3N9H - chains A and B; structure by X-ray diffraction, 2.50 A resolution.

# Chain A (and B)
Protein: Peroxisomal primary amine oxidase
Source organism: Pichia angusta
Notes: EC 1.4.3.21; chain B of this document is another copy of the same molecule, construct and numbering; everything in this record applies to it too
UniProt: P12807 (AMO_PICAN); residue numbers follow UniProt; this construct covers 1-692
Chain sequence (692 residues; row label = number of the first residue in the row):
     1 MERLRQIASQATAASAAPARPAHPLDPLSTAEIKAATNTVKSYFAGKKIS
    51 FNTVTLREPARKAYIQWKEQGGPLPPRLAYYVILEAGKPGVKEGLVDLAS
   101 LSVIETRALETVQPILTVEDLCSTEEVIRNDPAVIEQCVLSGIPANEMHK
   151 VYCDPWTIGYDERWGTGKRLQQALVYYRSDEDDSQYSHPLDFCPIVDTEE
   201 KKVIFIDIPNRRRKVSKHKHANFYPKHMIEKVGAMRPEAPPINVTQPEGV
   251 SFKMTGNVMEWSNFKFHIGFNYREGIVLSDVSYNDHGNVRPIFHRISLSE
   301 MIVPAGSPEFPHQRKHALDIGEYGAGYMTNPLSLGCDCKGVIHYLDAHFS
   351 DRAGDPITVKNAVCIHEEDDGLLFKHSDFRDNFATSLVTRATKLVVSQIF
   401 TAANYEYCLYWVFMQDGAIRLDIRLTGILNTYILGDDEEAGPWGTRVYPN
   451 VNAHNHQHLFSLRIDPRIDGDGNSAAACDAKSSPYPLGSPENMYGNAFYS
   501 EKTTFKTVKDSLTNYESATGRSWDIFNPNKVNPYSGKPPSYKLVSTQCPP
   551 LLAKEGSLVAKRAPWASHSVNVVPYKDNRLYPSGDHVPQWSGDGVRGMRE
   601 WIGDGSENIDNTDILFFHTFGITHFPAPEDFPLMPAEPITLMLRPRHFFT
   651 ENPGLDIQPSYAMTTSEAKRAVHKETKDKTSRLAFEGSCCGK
Not modelled in the structure: 1-17, 673-692
Disulfides: Cys-338/Cys-364
Modified positions: Tyr-405 (5-(2-carboxy-2-aminoethyl)-2-hydroxy-1,4-benzoquinone; TPQ)
Differences from the reference sequence: engineered mutation Ala-305 (Tyr in P12807)
Bound ions: Cu ion: His-456, His-458, His-624
UniProt features mapped onto this chain:
  - active site: Asp-319 (Proton acceptor), Tyr-405 (Schiff-base intermediate with substrate)
  - binding site (substrate): Ala-317 to Met-328, Ala-402 to Tyr-407
  - binding site (Cu cation): His-456, His-458, His-624
  - binding site (Mn(2+)): Asp-465, Asp-613, Ile-614
  - modified residue: Tyr-405 (2',4',5'-topaquinone)
  - glycosylation: Asn-243 (N-linked (GlcNAc...) asparagine)
  - mutagenesis: Asp-319 (D319E: Strongly reduced activity; D319N: Loss of activity)
Reported in the primary citation:
  - mutagenesis - Y305A (3-fold): decreased catalytic activity on ethylamine (citing earlier work)
  - catalytic residues: Asp-319
  - post-translational modification sites: Tyr-405
  - Cu ion coordination: His-456, His-458, His-624 (citing earlier work)

# Chain A / chain B interface
Residue-residue contacts (344; chain A residue first):
  Glu-125(A) / Arg-380(B)  salt bridge
  Tyr-152(A) / Arg-380(B)
  Cys-153(A) / Arg-380(B)  hydrogen bond (backbone-side chain)
  Asp-154(A) / Phe-379(B)
  Asp-154(A) / Arg-380(B)  salt bridge
  Pro-155(A) / Phe-379(B)
  Glu-162(A) / Tyr-494(B)  hydrogen bond
  Arg-178(A) / Asp-378(B)  salt bridge
  Arg-178(A) / Arg-380(B)
  Glu-181(A) / Thr-665(B)
  Glu-181(A) / Ser-666(B)
  Glu-181(A) / Lys-669(B)  salt bridge
  Asp-182(A) / Thr-664(B)
  Asp-182(A) / Thr-665(B)  hydrogen bond (side chain-backbone)
  Asp-182(A) / Ser-666(B)  hydrogen bond (side chain-backbone)
  Gln-185(A) / Arg-380(B)
  Phe-223(A) / Leu-387(B)
  Tyr-224(A) / Thr-385(B)
  Tyr-224(A) / Ser-386(B)  hydrogen bond (side chain-backbone)
  Tyr-224(A) / Leu-387(B)  hydrophobic
  Tyr-224(A) / Ala-662(B)  hydrophobic
  Tyr-224(A) / Met-663(B)  hydrogen bond (side chain-backbone)
  Tyr-224(A) / Thr-664(B)
  Pro-225(A) / Pro-659(B)
  Met-228(A) / Glu-651(B)
  Met-228(A) / Leu-655(B)
  Lys-231(A) / Glu-651(B)  salt bridge
  Val-232(A) / His-286(B)
  Met-235(A) / Leu-655(B)
  Met-235(A) / Asp-656(B)
  Met-235(A) / Ile-657(B)
  Met-235(A) / Gln-658(B)
  Met-235(A) / Pro-659(B)
  Arg-236(A) / Ser-262(B)  hydrogen bond
  Arg-236(A) / Asn-263(B)
  Arg-236(A) / Tyr-283(B)  hydrogen bond
  Arg-236(A) / Pro-653(B)  hydrogen bond (side chain-backbone)
  Arg-236(A) / Asp-656(B)  salt bridge
  Arg-236(A) / Ile-657(B)
  Arg-236(A) / Gln-658(B)
  Glu-238(A) / Gln-658(B)
  Pro-240(A) / Glu-248(B)
  Pro-240(A) / Gly-249(B)
  Pro-240(A) / Val-250(B)
  Pro-240(A) / Ser-251(B)
  Pro-241(A) / Thr-245(B)
  Pro-241(A) / Gln-246(B)
  Pro-241(A) / Pro-247(B)
  Pro-241(A) / Glu-248(B)
  Ile-242(A) / Thr-245(B)
  Ile-242(A) / Gln-246(B)
  Ile-242(A) / Glu-367(B)
  Ile-242(A) / Glu-368(B)
  Asn-243(A) / Asn-243(B)
  Asn-243(A) / Val-244(B)
  Asn-243(A) / Thr-245(B)  hydrogen bond (backbone-backbone)
  Asn-243(A) / Pro-247(B)
  Val-244(A) / Asn-243(B)
  Val-244(A) / Val-244(B)  hydrophobic
  Thr-245(A) / Pro-241(B)
  Thr-245(A) / Ile-242(B)
  Thr-245(A) / Asn-243(B)  hydrogen bond (backbone-backbone)
  Gln-246(A) / Pro-241(B)
  Gln-246(A) / Ile-242(B)
  Pro-247(A) / Asn-243(B)
  Glu-248(A) / Pro-240(B)
  Glu-248(A) / Pro-241(B)
  Gly-249(A) / Pro-240(B)
  Val-250(A) / Pro-240(B)
  Ser-251(A) / Pro-240(B)
  Ser-262(A) / Arg-236(B)  hydrogen bond
  Asn-263(A) / Arg-236(B)
  Tyr-283(A) / Arg-236(B)
  His-286(A) / Val-232(B)
  Pro-304(A) / Phe-498(B)
  Ala-305(A) / Asn-496(B)  hydrogen bond (backbone-side chain)
  Gly-306(A) / Asn-496(B)
  Gly-306(A) / Ala-497(B)
  Gly-306(A) / Phe-498(B)  hydrogen bond (backbone-backbone)
  Ser-307(A) / Asn-496(B)  hydrogen bond (backbone-side chain)
  Pro-308(A) / Glu-491(B)
  Pro-308(A) / Asn-492(B)
  Pro-308(A) / Asn-496(B)
  Pro-308(A) / Ala-497(B)  hydrophobic
  Phe-310(A) / Tyr-494(B)
  Gln-313(A) / Tyr-494(B)
  Met-328(A) / Phe-383(B)
  Thr-329(A) / Phe-383(B)
  Asn-330(A) / Lys-375(B)
  Asn-330(A) / Phe-383(B)
  Pro-331(A) / Phe-383(B)
  Leu-334(A) / Tyr-661(B)
  Gly-335(A) / Val-388(B)
  Gly-335(A) / Tyr-661(B)
  Cys-336(A) / Arg-390(B)  hydrogen bond (backbone-side chain)
  Cys-336(A) / Ser-660(B)
  Asp-337(A) / Leu-372(B)
  Asp-337(A) / Lys-375(B)  salt bridge
  Asp-337(A) / Arg-390(B)  hydrogen bond (backbone-side chain)
  Lys-339(A) / Asp-369(B)  salt bridge
  Lys-339(A) / Arg-390(B)
  Glu-368(A) / Ile-242(B)
  Asp-369(A) / Lys-339(B)  salt bridge
  Asp-370(A) / Arg-424(B)  salt bridge
  Gly-371(A) / Arg-424(B)
  Leu-372(A) / Ile-399(B)  hydrophobic
  Leu-372(A) / Arg-424(B)  hydrogen bond (backbone-side chain)
  Leu-372(A) / Ala-636(B)
  Leu-373(A) / Pro-635(B)
  Leu-373(A) / Ala-636(B)  hydrogen bond (backbone-backbone)
  Phe-374(A) / Thr-426(B)
  Phe-374(A) / Leu-633(B)  hydrophobic
  Phe-374(A) / Met-634(B)
  Lys-375(A) / Asn-330(B)
  Lys-375(A) / Asp-337(B)  salt bridge
  Lys-375(A) / Glu-406(B)
  Lys-375(A) / Thr-426(B)  hydrogen bond (backbone-side chain)
  Lys-375(A) / Gly-427(B)  hydrogen bond (backbone-backbone)
  Lys-375(A) / Leu-633(B)
  His-376(A) / Ala-403(B)
  His-376(A) / Asn-404(B)  hydrogen bond (side chain-backbone)
  His-376(A) / Glu-406(B)  salt bridge
  His-376(A) / Ile-428(B)
  His-376(A) / Leu-633(B)
  Ser-377(A) / Thr-401(B)
  Ser-377(A) / Glu-406(B)  hydrogen bond (backbone-side chain)
  Asp-378(A) / Arg-178(B)  salt bridge
  Phe-379(A) / Asp-154(B)
  Phe-379(A) / Pro-155(B)
  Arg-380(A) / Glu-125(B)  salt bridge
  Arg-380(A) / Tyr-152(B)
  Arg-380(A) / Cys-153(B)  hydrogen bond (side chain-backbone)
  Arg-380(A) / Asp-154(B)  salt bridge
  Arg-380(A) / Arg-178(B)
  Arg-380(A) / Gln-185(B)
  Phe-383(A) / Met-328(B)
  Phe-383(A) / Thr-329(B)
  Phe-383(A) / Asn-330(B)
  Phe-383(A) / Pro-331(B)
  Phe-383(A) / Thr-401(B)
  Thr-385(A) / Tyr-224(B)
  Ser-386(A) / Tyr-224(B)  hydrogen bond (backbone-side chain)
  Leu-387(A) / Phe-223(B)
  Leu-387(A) / Tyr-224(B)  hydrophobic
  Val-388(A) / Gly-335(B)
  Arg-390(A) / Cys-336(B)  hydrogen bond (side chain-backbone)
  Arg-390(A) / Asp-337(B)  hydrogen bond (side chain-backbone)
  Arg-390(A) / Lys-339(B)
  Ile-399(A) / Leu-372(B)  hydrophobic
  Thr-401(A) / Ser-377(B)
  Thr-401(A) / Phe-383(B)
  Ala-403(A) / His-376(B)
  Asn-404(A) / His-376(B)  hydrogen bond (backbone-side chain)
  Glu-406(A) / Lys-375(B)
  Glu-406(A) / His-376(B)  salt bridge
  Glu-406(A) / Ser-377(B)  hydrogen bond (side chain-backbone)
  Cys-408(A) / Leu-372(B)  hydrophobic
  Asp-416(A) / Pro-635(B)
  Arg-424(A) / Asp-370(B)  salt bridge
  Arg-424(A) / Gly-371(B)
  Arg-424(A) / Leu-372(B)  hydrogen bond (side chain-backbone)
  Thr-426(A) / Phe-374(B)
  Thr-426(A) / Lys-375(B)  hydrogen bond (side chain-backbone)
  Gly-427(A) / Lys-375(B)  hydrogen bond (backbone-backbone)
  Ile-428(A) / His-376(B)
  Pro-442(A) / Tyr-499(B)
  Trp-443(A) / Ser-483(B)
  Trp-443(A) / Ala-497(B)  hydrophobic
  Trp-443(A) / Phe-498(B)
  Trp-443(A) / Tyr-499(B)  hydrophobic
  Thr-445(A) / Ser-535(B)
  Thr-445(A) / His-647(B)
  Arg-446(A) / Pro-533(B)  hydrogen bond (side chain-backbone)
  Arg-446(A) / Tyr-534(B)  hydrogen bond (side chain-backbone)
  Arg-446(A) / Ser-535(B)  hydrogen bond (backbone-backbone)
  Val-447(A) / Tyr-534(B)
  Tyr-448(A) / Tyr-534(B)
  Pro-449(A) / Tyr-534(B)
  Asn-455(A) / Phe-498(B)  hydrogen bond (side chain-backbone)
  Asn-455(A) / Tyr-499(B)
  His-456(A) / Phe-498(B)
  Gln-457(A) / Phe-498(B)
  Ala-480(A) / Phe-625(B)  hydrophobic
  Ser-482(A) / Leu-552(B)  hydrogen bond (side chain-backbone)
  Ser-482(A) / Lys-554(B)
  Ser-483(A) / Trp-443(B)
  Ser-483(A) / Lys-554(B)  hydrogen bond (backbone-side chain)
  Tyr-485(A) / Lys-554(B)
  Leu-487(A) / Glu-555(B)
  Leu-487(A) / Gly-556(B)
  Glu-491(A) / Pro-308(B)
  Asn-492(A) / Pro-308(B)
  Asn-492(A) / Lys-554(B)
  Tyr-494(A) / Glu-162(B)  hydrogen bond
  Tyr-494(A) / Phe-310(B)
  Tyr-494(A) / Gln-313(B)
  Tyr-494(A) / Ser-557(B)
  Gly-495(A) / Ala-553(B)
  Gly-495(A) / Lys-554(B)  hydrogen bond (backbone-backbone)
  Gly-495(A) / Ser-557(B)
  Asn-496(A) / Ala-305(B)  hydrogen bond (side chain-backbone)
  Asn-496(A) / Gly-306(B)
  Asn-496(A) / Ser-307(B)  hydrogen bond (side chain-backbone)
  Asn-496(A) / Pro-308(B)
  Ala-497(A) / Gly-306(B)
  Ala-497(A) / Pro-308(B)  hydrophobic
  Ala-497(A) / Trp-443(B)  hydrophobic
  Phe-498(A) / Pro-304(B)
  Phe-498(A) / Gly-306(B)  hydrogen bond (backbone-backbone)
  Phe-498(A) / Trp-443(B)
  Phe-498(A) / Asn-455(B)  hydrogen bond (backbone-side chain)
  Phe-498(A) / His-456(B)
  Phe-498(A) / Gln-457(B)
  Phe-498(A) / Leu-552(B)  hydrophobic
  Phe-498(A) / Thr-623(B)
  Phe-498(A) / Phe-625(B)  hydrophobic
  Tyr-499(A) / Pro-442(B)
  Tyr-499(A) / Asn-455(B)
  Tyr-499(A) / Phe-625(B)
  Ser-500(A) / Phe-625(B)
  Tyr-515(A) / Ser-517(B)
  Glu-516(A) / Ser-517(B)
  Ser-517(A) / Tyr-515(B)
  Ser-517(A) / Glu-516(B)
  Ser-517(A) / Ser-517(B)  hydrogen bond (backbone-side chain)
  Ser-517(A) / Pro-550(B)
  Ala-518(A) / Pro-550(B)
  Asn-532(A) / Pro-628(B)
  Pro-533(A) / Arg-446(B)  hydrogen bond (backbone-side chain)
  Tyr-534(A) / Arg-446(B)  hydrogen bond (backbone-side chain)
  Tyr-534(A) / Val-447(B)
  Tyr-534(A) / Tyr-448(B)
  Tyr-534(A) / Pro-449(B)
  Ser-535(A) / Thr-445(B)
  Ser-535(A) / Arg-446(B)  hydrogen bond (backbone-backbone)
  Ser-535(A) / Pro-628(B)
  Thr-546(A) / Thr-546(B)
  Pro-550(A) / Ser-517(B)
  Pro-550(A) / Ala-518(B)
  Leu-552(A) / Ala-480(B)  hydrophobic
  Leu-552(A) / Ser-482(B)  hydrogen bond (backbone-side chain)
  Leu-552(A) / Phe-498(B)  hydrophobic
  Ala-553(A) / Gly-495(B)
  Ala-553(A) / Asn-496(B)
  Lys-554(A) / Ser-482(B)
  Lys-554(A) / Ser-483(B)  hydrogen bond (side chain-backbone)
  Lys-554(A) / Tyr-485(B)
  Lys-554(A) / Asn-492(B)
  Lys-554(A) / Gly-495(B)  hydrogen bond (backbone-backbone)
  Glu-555(A) / Leu-487(B)
  Gly-556(A) / Leu-487(B)
  Ser-557(A) / Tyr-494(B)
  Ser-557(A) / Gly-495(B)
  Leu-558(A) / Tyr-494(B)
  Thr-623(A) / Phe-498(B)
  His-624(A) / Arg-646(B)
  Phe-625(A) / Ala-480(B)  hydrophobic
  Phe-625(A) / Phe-498(B)  hydrophobic
  Phe-625(A) / Tyr-499(B)
  Phe-625(A) / Ser-500(B)
  Phe-625(A) / Arg-646(B)  hydrogen bond (backbone-side chain)
  Pro-626(A) / Arg-646(B)
  Ala-627(A) / Arg-646(B)
  Ala-627(A) / His-647(B)
  Pro-628(A) / Asn-532(B)
  Pro-628(A) / Ser-535(B)
  Pro-628(A) / His-647(B)
  Pro-628(A) / Phe-649(B)
  Pro-628(A) / Thr-650(B)
  Pro-628(A) / Glu-651(B)
  Pro-628(A) / Asn-652(B)
  Glu-629(A) / Pro-645(B)
  Glu-629(A) / Arg-646(B)
  Glu-629(A) / His-647(B)  hydrogen bond (side chain-backbone)
  Glu-629(A) / Phe-648(B)  hydrogen bond (side chain-backbone)
  Glu-629(A) / Phe-649(B)  hydrogen bond (side chain-backbone)
  Glu-629(A) / Glu-651(B)
  Glu-629(A) / Asn-652(B)  hydrogen bond (backbone-backbone)
  Asp-630(A) / Arg-646(B)  salt bridge
  Phe-631(A) / Glu-651(B)
  Phe-631(A) / Asn-652(B)  hydrogen bond (backbone-backbone)
  Pro-632(A) / Glu-651(B)
  Pro-632(A) / Leu-655(B)
  Leu-633(A) / Phe-374(B)  hydrophobic
  Leu-633(A) / Lys-375(B)
  Leu-633(A) / Asn-652(B)  hydrogen bond (backbone-side chain)
  Met-634(A) / Phe-374(B)
  Met-634(A) / Asn-652(B)
  Pro-635(A) / Leu-373(B)
  Pro-635(A) / Asp-416(B)
  Pro-635(A) / Asn-652(B)
  Ala-636(A) / Leu-372(B)
  Ala-636(A) / Leu-373(B)  hydrogen bond (backbone-backbone)
  Glu-637(A) / Arg-644(B)  salt bridge
  Arg-644(A) / Glu-637(B)
  Pro-645(A) / Glu-629(B)
  Arg-646(A) / Phe-625(B)  hydrogen bond (side chain-backbone)
  Arg-646(A) / Pro-626(B)
  Arg-646(A) / Ala-627(B)
  Arg-646(A) / Glu-629(B)
  Arg-646(A) / Asp-630(B)  salt bridge
  His-647(A) / Ala-627(B)
  His-647(A) / Pro-628(B)
  His-647(A) / Glu-629(B)  hydrogen bond (backbone-side chain)
  Phe-648(A) / Glu-629(B)  hydrogen bond (backbone-side chain)
  Phe-649(A) / Pro-628(B)
  Phe-649(A) / Glu-629(B)  hydrogen bond (backbone-side chain)
  Thr-650(A) / Pro-628(B)
  Glu-651(A) / Met-228(B)
  Glu-651(A) / Lys-231(B)  salt bridge
  Glu-651(A) / Pro-628(B)
  Glu-651(A) / Glu-629(B)
  Glu-651(A) / Phe-631(B)
  Glu-651(A) / Pro-632(B)
  Asn-652(A) / Pro-628(B)
  Asn-652(A) / Glu-629(B)  hydrogen bond (backbone-backbone)
  Asn-652(A) / Phe-631(B)  hydrogen bond (backbone-backbone)
  Asn-652(A) / Leu-633(B)  hydrogen bond (side chain-backbone)
  Asn-652(A) / Pro-635(B)
  Pro-653(A) / Arg-236(B)  hydrogen bond (backbone-side chain)
  Leu-655(A) / Met-228(B)
  Leu-655(A) / Met-235(B)
  Leu-655(A) / Pro-632(B)
  Asp-656(A) / Met-235(B)
  Asp-656(A) / Arg-236(B)  salt bridge
  Ile-657(A) / Met-235(B)
  Ile-657(A) / Arg-236(B)
  Gln-658(A) / Met-235(B)
  Gln-658(A) / Arg-236(B)  hydrogen bond (side chain-backbone)
  Gln-658(A) / Glu-238(B)
  Pro-659(A) / Pro-225(B)  hydrophobic
  Pro-659(A) / Met-235(B)
  Ser-660(A) / Cys-336(B)
  Tyr-661(A) / Leu-334(B)
  Tyr-661(A) / Gly-335(B)
  Ala-662(A) / Tyr-224(B)  hydrophobic
  Met-663(A) / Tyr-224(B)  hydrogen bond (backbone-side chain)
  Thr-664(A) / Asp-182(B)
  Thr-664(A) / Tyr-224(B)
  Thr-665(A) / Glu-181(B)
  Thr-665(A) / Asp-182(B)  hydrogen bond (backbone-side chain)
  Ser-666(A) / Glu-181(B)
  Ser-666(A) / Asp-182(B)  hydrogen bond (backbone-side chain)
  Lys-669(A) / Glu-181(B)  salt bridge
Other interface residues (no listed pair), chain A (173 interface residues in all): Cys-122, Lys-226, Ala-234, Ala-239, His-312, Cys-338, Glu-367, Tyr-410, Gln-415, Lys-481, Pro-484, Pro-486, Gly-654
Other interface residues (no listed pair), chain B (172 interface residues in all): Cys-122, Lys-226, Ala-234, His-312, Cys-338, Cys-408, Tyr-410, Gln-415, Lys-481, Pro-484, Pro-486, Leu-558, His-624, Gly-654

# Summary
173 residues of chain A face 172 of chain B across their interface, with 71 hydrogen bonds and 23 salt
bridges. Among the polar pairs are Glu-125(A)/Arg-380(B), Asp-154(A)/Arg-380(B) and Arg-178(A)/Asp-378(B).
From the paper: the catalytic residue Asp-319(A); Y305A of chain A reduces catalytic activity on ethylamine.
Both chains are Peroxisomal primary amine oxidase (Pichia angusta). Entry 3N9H (Crystal Structural of mutant
Y305A in the copper amine oxidase from hansenula polymorpha) was determined by X-ray diffraction (same
publication as 3NBB and 3NBJ).
